Entry 1CMI (X-ray diffraction, 2.50 A resolution); this record covers chains A and C.

Chain A:
Molecule: Dynein light chain 1, cytoplasmic
Organism: Homo sapiens
UniProtKB: P63167 (DYL1_HUMAN); numbering as in UniProt (aligned over 5-89)
Chain sequence (85 residues; row label = number of the first residue in the row):
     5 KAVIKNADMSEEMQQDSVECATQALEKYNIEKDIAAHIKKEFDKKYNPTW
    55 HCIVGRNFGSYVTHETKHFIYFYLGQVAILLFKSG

Chain C:
Molecule: Nitric oxide synthase 1
Notes: EC 1.14.13.39
UniProtKB: Q9Z0J4 (NOS1_MOUSE); residues 1-13 here correspond to UniProt positions 225-237 (UniProt number = residue number + 224)
Chain sequence (13 residues; each row starts with the number of its first residue):
     1 KAEMKDTGIQVDR
Unresolved in the structure: 1

How chain A and chain C interact:
Contacting residue pairs - 36 pairs, chain A then chain C:
  R60(A) with V11(C); D12(C); R13(C), hydrogen bond (side chain-backbone)
  N61(A) with V11(C); D12(C), hydrogen bond
  F62(A) with Q10(C); V11(C), hydrogen bond (backbone-backbone)
  G63(A) with I9(C); Q10(C)
  S64(A) with G8(C); I9(C), hydrogen bond (backbone-backbone)
  Y65(A) with D6(C); T7(C); G8(C)
  V66(A) with K5(C); D6(C); T7(C), hydrogen bond (backbone-backbone)
  T67(A) with M4(C); K5(C); D6(C), hydrogen bond
  H68(A) with M4(C); K5(C), hydrogen bond (backbone-backbone); T7(C), hydrogen bond
  E69(A) with E3(C); M4(C)
  T70(A) with E3(C), hydrogen bond (backbone-backbone)
  F73(A) with T7(C); I9(C), hydrophobic
  Y75(A) with I9(C), hydrophobic; Q10(C); V11(C)
  Y77(A) with R13(C)
  G79(A) with R13(C), hydrogen bond (backbone-side chain)
  Q80(A) with R13(C), hydrogen bond (backbone-side chain)
  V81(A) with R13(C)
  A82(A) with V11(C), hydrophobic
Interface residues without a listed pair, chain A (21 interface residues in all): N10, G59, S88

Summary:
The interface between chain A and chain C involves 21 residues on one side and 11 on the other, with 11
hydrogen bonds. Polar contacts include R60(A)-R13(C), N61(A)-D12(C) and T67(A)-D6(C).
Chain A is Dynein light chain 1, cytoplasmic (Homo sapiens) and chain C is Nitric oxide synthase 1; the
structure, Structure of the human pin/LC8 dimer with a bound peptide, was determined by X-ray diffraction.
